1G4A - chains F and D of the 6 polymer chains in the assembly; structure by X-ray diffraction, 3.00 A resolution.

# Chain F
Name: ATP-dependent hsl protease ATP-binding subunit hslu
From: Escherichia coli
UniProt: P0A6H5 (HSLU_ECOLI); residue numbers follow UniProt; this construct covers 1-443
Sequence (443 residues; each row starts with the number of its first residue):
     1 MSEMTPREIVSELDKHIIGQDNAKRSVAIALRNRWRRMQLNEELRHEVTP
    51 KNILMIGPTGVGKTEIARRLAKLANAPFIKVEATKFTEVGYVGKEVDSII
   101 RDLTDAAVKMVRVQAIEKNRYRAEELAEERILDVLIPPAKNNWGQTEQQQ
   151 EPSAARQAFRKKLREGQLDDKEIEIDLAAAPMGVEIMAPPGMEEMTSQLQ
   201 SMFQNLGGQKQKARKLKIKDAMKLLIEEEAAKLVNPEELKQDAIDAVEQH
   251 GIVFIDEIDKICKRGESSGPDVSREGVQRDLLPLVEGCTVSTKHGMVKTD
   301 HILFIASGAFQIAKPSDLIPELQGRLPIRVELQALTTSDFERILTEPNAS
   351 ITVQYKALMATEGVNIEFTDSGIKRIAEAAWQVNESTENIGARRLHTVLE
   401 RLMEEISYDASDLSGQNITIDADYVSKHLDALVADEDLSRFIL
Unresolved in the structure: 133-219
Small-molecule neighbours: 2'-deoxyadenosine-5'-diphosphate (DAT): H16, I17, I18, Q20, P58, T59, G60, V61, G62, K63, T64, E65, L335, I343, A392, R393, H396
Swiss-Prot annotation at these positions:
  - binding site (ATP): I18, G60 to E65, D256, E321, R393
  - mutagenesis: K63 (K63T: Can neither bind nor hydrolyze ATP. Do not form multimers, but stays as monomer), K80 (K80T: Some effect on protease activity), E88 (E88Q: Severely reduced protease activity), Y91 (Y91G: Partial loss of protease activity), V92 (V92G: Partial loss of protease activity), G93 (G93A: Almost no protease or ATP hydrolysis activity), E95 (E95W: Partial loss of protease activity), C262 (C262V: No effect on ATP hydrolysis. Can support HslV-mediated proteolysis at wild-type levels), E266 (E266Q: No effect), E286 (E286Q: Reduced protease activity), C288 (C288V: No ATP hydrolysis activity. Binds ATP with lower affinity than wild-type. Can support HslV-mediated proteolysis to some extent), I312 (I312W: No effect), 6 further mutagenesis entries in UniProt
From the paper describing this entry:
  - binding site for 2'-deoxyadenosine-5'-diphosphate: I18

# Chain D
Name: ATP-dependent protease hslv
From: Escherichia coli
Notes: EC 3.4.99.-
UniProt: P0A7B8 (HSLV_ECOLI); residues 1-175 here = UniProt positions 1-175
Sequence (175 residues; numbered 1 to 175; the number before each row is that of its first residue):
     1 TTIVSVRRNGHVVIAGDGQATLGNTVMKGNVKKVRRLYNDKVIAGFAGGT
    51 ADAFTLFELFERKLEMHQGHLVKAAVELAKDWRTDRMLRKLEALLAVADE
   101 TASLIITGNGDVVQPENDLIAIGSGGPYAQAAARALLENTELSAREIAEK
   151 ALDIAGDICIYTNHFHTIEELSYKA
Unresolved in the structure: 174-175
Swiss-Prot annotation at these positions:
  - active site: T2
  - mutagenesis: T2 (T2S: 80% reduced protease activity in the absence of HslU. Almost no effect in the presence of HslU; T2V: No protease activity)

# Interface between chain F and chain D
Residue-residue contacts - 12 pairs, chain F then chain D:
  R264(F) - E58(D)  salt bridge
  R264(F) - E61(D)  salt bridge
  R264(F) - R62(D)
  E266(F) - R62(D)
  E266(F) - M87(D)
  E266(F) - L88(D)
  S267(F) - R62(D)  hydrogen bond
  S267(F) - M87(D)
  Q311(F) - R62(D)
  Q311(F) - M66(D)  hydrogen bond
  I312(F) - R62(D)
  E385(F) - H70(D)  salt bridge
Other interface residues (no listed pair), chain F (7 interface residues in all): A334
Other interface residues (no listed pair), chain D (10 interface residues in all): L59, Q68, R86

# Overview
The interface between chain F and chain D involves 7 residues on one side and 10 on the other; the contacts
include 2 hydrogen bonds and 3 salt bridges. Among the polar pairs are R264(F)-E58(D), R264(F)-E61(D) and
E385(F)-H70(D). Chain F binds 2'-deoxyadenosine-5'-diphosphate. From the paper: a binding site for
2'-deoxyadenosine-5'-diphosphate at I18(F).
Here chain F is ATP-dependent hsl protease ATP-binding subunit hslu and chain D is ATP-dependent protease
hslv, both from Escherichia coli. Entry 1G4A (Crystal structures of the hslvu peptidase-atpase complex reveal
an ATP-dependent proteolysis mechanism) was determined by X-ray diffraction together with 1G4B from the same
study.
